9Q97 - chains M and C of the 14 polymer chains in the assembly; structure by electron microscopy, 4.60 A resolution (low resolution: residue-level contacts below are approximate; hydrogen-bond / salt-bridge calls are withheld).

== Chain M ==
Molecule: RNA polymerase sigma-54 factor
Source organism: Klebsiella pneumoniae
UniProt: A0A0N9UTC1 (A0A0N9UTC1_KLEPN); residues 1-477 here = UniProt positions 1-477
Chain sequence (477 residues; row label = number of the first residue in the row):
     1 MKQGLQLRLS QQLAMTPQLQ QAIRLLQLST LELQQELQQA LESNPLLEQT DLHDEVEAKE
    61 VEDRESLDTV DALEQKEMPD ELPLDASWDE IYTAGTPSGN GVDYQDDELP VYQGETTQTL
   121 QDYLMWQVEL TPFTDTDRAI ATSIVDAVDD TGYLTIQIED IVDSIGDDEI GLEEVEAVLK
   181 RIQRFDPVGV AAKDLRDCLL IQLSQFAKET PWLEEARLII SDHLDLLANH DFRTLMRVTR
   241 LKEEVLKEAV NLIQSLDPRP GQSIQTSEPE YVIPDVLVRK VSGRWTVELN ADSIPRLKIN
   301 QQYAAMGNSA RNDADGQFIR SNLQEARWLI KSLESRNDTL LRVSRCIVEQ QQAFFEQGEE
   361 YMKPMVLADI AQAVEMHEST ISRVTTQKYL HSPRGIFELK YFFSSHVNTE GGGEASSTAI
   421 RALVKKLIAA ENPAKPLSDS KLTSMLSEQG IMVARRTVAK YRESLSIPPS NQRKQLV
Disordered / not traced: 11-12, 49-108

== Chain C ==
Molecule: DNA-directed RNA polymerase subunit beta
Source organism: Escherichia coli K-12
Notes: EC 2.7.7.6
UniProt: P0A8V2 (RPOB_ECOLI); numbering as in UniProt (aligned over 1-1342)
Chain sequence (1342 residues; row label = number of the first residue in the row):
     1 MVYSYTEKKR IRKDFGKRPQ VLDVPYLLSI QLDSFQKFIE QDPEGQYGLE AAFRSVFPIQ
    61 SYSGNSELQY VSYRLGEPVF DVQECQIRGV TYSAPLRVKL RLVIYEREAP EGTVKDIKEQ
   121 EVYMGEIPLM TDNGTFVING TERVIVSQLH RSPGVFFDSD KGKTHSSGKV LYNARIIPYR
   181 GSWLDFEFDP KDNLFVRIDR RRKLPATIIL RALNYTTEQI LDLFFEKVIF EIRDNKLQME
   241 LVPERLRGET ASFDIEANGK VYVEKGRRIT ARHIRQLEKD DVKLIEVPVE YIAGKVVAKD
   301 YIDESTGELI CAANMELSLD LLAKLSQSGH KRIETLFTND LDHGPYISET LRVDPTNDRL
   361 SALVEIYRMM RPGEPPTREA AESLFENLFF SEDRYDLSAV GRMKFNRSLL REEIEGSGIL
   421 SKDDIIDVMK KLIDIRNGKG EVDDIDHLGN RRIRSVGEMA ENQFRVGLVR VERAVKERLS
   481 LGDLDTLMPQ DMINAKPISA AVKEFFGSSQ LSQFMDQNNP LSEITHKRRI SALGPGGLTR
   541 ERAGFEVRDV HPTHYGRVCP IETPEGPNIG LINSLSVYAQ TNEYGFLETP YRKVTDGVVT
   601 DEIHYLSAIE EGNYVIAQAN SNLDEEGHFV EDLVTCRSKG ESSLFSRDQV DYMDVSTQQV
   661 VSVGASLIPF LEHDDANRAL MGANMQRQAV PTLRADKPLV GTGMERAVAV DSGVTAVAKR
   721 GGVVQYVDAS RIVIKVNEDE MYPGEAGIDI YNLTKYTRSN QNTCINQMPC VSLGEPVERG
   781 DVLADGPSTD LGELALGQNM RVAFMPWNGY NFEDSILVSE RVVQEDRFTT IHIQELACVS
   841 RDTKLGPEEI TADIPNVGEA ALSKLDESGI VYIGAEVTGG DILVGKVTPK GETQLTPEEK
   901 LLRAIFGEKA SDVKDSSLRV PNGVSGTVID VQVFTRDGVE KDKRALEIEE MQLKQAKKDL
   961 SEELQILEAG LFSRIRAVLV AGGVEAEKLD KLPRDRWLEL GLTDEEKQNQ LEQLAEQYDE
  1021 LKHEFEKKLE AKRRKITQGD DLAPGVLKIV KVYLAVKRRI QPGDKMAGRH GNKGVISKIN
  1081 PIEDMPYDEN GTPVDIVLNP LGVPSRMNIG QILETHLGMA AKGIGDKINA MLKQQQEVAK
  1141 LREFIQRAYD LGADVRQKVD LSTFSDEEVM RLAENLRKGM PIATPVFDGA KEAEIKELLK
  1201 LGDLPTSGQI RLYDGRTGEQ FERPVTVGYM YMLKLNHLVD DKMHARSTGS YSLVTQQPLG
  1261 GKAQFGGQRF GEMEVWALEA YGAAYTLQEM LTVKSDDVNG RTKMYKNIVD GNHQMEPGMP
  1321 ESFNVLLKEI RSLGINIELE DE
Disordered / not traced: 1342
UniProt features mapped onto this chain:
  - modified residue (N6-acetyllysine): K1022, K1200
  - mutagenesis: I561 (I561S: Resistant to antibiotics salinamide A and B), I569 (I569S: Resistant to antibiotics salinamide A and B), A665 (A665E: Resistant to antibiotics salinamide A and B), D675 (D675A/G: Resistant to antibiotics salinamide A and B), N677 (N677H/K: Resistant to antibiotics salinamide A and B), L680 (L680M: Resistant to antibiotics salinamide A and B), E813 (E813K: Disrupts the enzyme's active center)

== How chain M and chain C interact ==
Pairs across the interface (10; chain M residue first):
  G114(M) - Y1251(C)
  G114(M) - S1252(C)
  G114(M) - L1253(C)
  E115(M) - Y1251(C)
  T116(M) - S1250(C)
  T116(M) - Y1251(C)
  A228(M) - A904(C)
  Y271(M) - K844(C)
  P393(M) - D937(C)
  P393(M) - G938(C)
Other interface residues (no listed pair), chain M (11 interface residues in all): L109, Q113, L227, S263, E270
Other interface residues (no listed pair), chain C (11 interface residues in all): T843, N856, L1259

== In short ==
The chain M/chain C interface involves 11 residues from each chain. Curated annotation (UniProt) lists 7
mutagenesis sites on chain C.
Here chain M is RNA polymerase sigma-54 factor (Klebsiella pneumoniae) and chain C is DNA-directed RNA
polymerase subunit beta (Escherichia coli K-12). Entry 9Q97 (CryoEM structure of bacterial transcription
intermediate complex mediated by activator PspF containing nifH promoter DNA containing ...) was determined by
electron microscopy, deposited together with 9Q91, 9Q92, 9Q93, 9Q94, 9Q95, 9Q96 and 9Q98.
